PDB entry 7TMS | electron microscopy, 3.80 A resolution | chains A and B of the 31 polymer chains in the assembly

== Chain A ==
Name: H(+)-transporting two-sector ATPase
Source organism: Saccharomyces cerevisiae
Notes: EC 7.1.2.2
UniProtKB: B3LH69 (B3LH69_YEAS1); residues 0-616 here correspond to UniProt positions 1-617 (UniProt number = residue number + 1)
Chain sequence (617 residues; each row starts with the number of its first residue; numbering starts at 0):
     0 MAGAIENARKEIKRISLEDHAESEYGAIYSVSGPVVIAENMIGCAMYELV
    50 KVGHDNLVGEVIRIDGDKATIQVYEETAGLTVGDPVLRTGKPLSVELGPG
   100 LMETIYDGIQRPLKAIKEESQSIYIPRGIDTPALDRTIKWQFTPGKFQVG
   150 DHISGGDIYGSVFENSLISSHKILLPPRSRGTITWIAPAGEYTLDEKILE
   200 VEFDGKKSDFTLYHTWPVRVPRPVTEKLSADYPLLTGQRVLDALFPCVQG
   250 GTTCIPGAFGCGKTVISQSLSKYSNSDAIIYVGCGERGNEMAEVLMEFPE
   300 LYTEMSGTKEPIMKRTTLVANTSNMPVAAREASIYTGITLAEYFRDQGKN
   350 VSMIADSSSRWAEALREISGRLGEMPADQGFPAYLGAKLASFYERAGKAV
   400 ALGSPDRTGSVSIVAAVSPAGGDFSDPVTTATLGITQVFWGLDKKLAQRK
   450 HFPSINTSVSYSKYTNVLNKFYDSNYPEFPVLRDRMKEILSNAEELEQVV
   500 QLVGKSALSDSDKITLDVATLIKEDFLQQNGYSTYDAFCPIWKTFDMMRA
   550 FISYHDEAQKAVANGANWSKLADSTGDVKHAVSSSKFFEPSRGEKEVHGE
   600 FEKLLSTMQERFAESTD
Disordered / not traced: 0-23

== Chain B ==
Name: Vacuolar proton pump subunit B
Source organism: Saccharomyces cerevisiae
UniProtKB: A0A6A5Q585 (A0A6A5Q585_YEASX); residues 1-517 here = UniProt positions 1-517
Chain sequence (517 residues; row label = number of the first residue in the row):
     1 MVLSDKELFAINKKAVEQGFNVKPRLNYNTVSGVNGPLVILEKVKFPRYN
    51 EIVNLTLPDGTVRQGQVLEIRGDRAIVQVFEGTSGIDVKKTTVEFTGESL
   101 RIPVSEDMLGRIFDGSGRPIDNGPKVFAEDYLDINGSPINPYARIYPEEM
   151 ISTGVSAIDTMNSIARGQKIPIFSASGLPHNEIAAQICRQAGLVRPTKDV
   201 HDGHEENFSIVFAAMGVNLETARFFKQDFEENGSLERTSLFLNLANDPTI
   251 ERIITPRLALTTAEYLAYQTERHVLTILTDMSSYADALREVSAAREEVPG
   301 RRGYPGYMYTDLSTIYERAGRVEGRNGSITQIPILTMPNDDITHPIPDLT
   351 GYITEGQIFVDRQLHNKGIYPPINVLPSLSRLMKSAIGEGMTRKDHGDVS
   401 NQLYAKYAIGKDAAAMKAVVGEEALSIEDKLSLEFLEKFEKTFITQGAYE
   451 DRTVFESLDQAWSLLRIYPKEMLNRISPKILDEFYDRARDDADEDEEDPD
   501 TRSSGKKKDASQEESLI
Disordered / not traced: 1-12, 488-517

== Chain A / chain B interface ==
Contacting residue pairs (97):
  Y28(A) with I70(B); R71(B)
  S29(A) with E69(B); I70(B), hydrogen bond (backbone-backbone); R71(B)
  V30(A) with Y49(B); L68(B); E69(B), hydrogen bond (backbone-side chain); I70(B)
  S31(A) with Y49(B); E69(B)
  G32(A) with Y49(B), hydrogen bond (backbone-side chain)
  T76(A) with Y49(B)
  A77(A) with Y49(B); N50(B), hydrogen bond (backbone-backbone)
  G78(A) with R48(B)
  L79(A) with P47(B); R48(B); Y49(B), hydrogen bond (backbone-backbone); I70(B)
  T80(A) with F46(B); P47(B); R48(B)
  V81(A) with F46(B); P47(B), hydrogen bond (backbone-backbone); I70(B); R71(B)
  I104(A) with Y142(B), hydrophobic
  L112(A) with N140(B), hydrogen bond (backbone-side chain); P141(B); Y142(B), hydrophobic
  K113(A) with Y142(B)
  K116(A) with N140(B); Y142(B); A143(B)
  I122(A) with I139(B); N140(B), hydrogen bond (backbone-backbone); A143(B); Y268(B), hydrophobic; V322(B), hydrophobic; R325(B)
  Y123(A) with S137(B); P138(B); N140(B); E264(B), hydrogen bond
  I124(A) with S137(B); P138(B), hydrogen bond (backbone-backbone); N140(B); P141(B)
  F258(A) with R381(B)
  G284(A) with Y309(B)
  R286(A) with G351(B), hydrogen bond (side chain-backbone); Y352(B), hydrogen bond (side chain-backbone); I353(B); T354(B), hydrogen bond (side chain-backbone); E355(B); R381(B)
  G287(A) with R144(B); E317(B), hydrogen bond (backbone-side chain)
  N288(A) with Y146(B); P147(B); G167(B), hydrogen bond (side chain-backbone); Q168(B); K169(B); E355(B), hydrogen bond; L382(B)
  A291(A) with I145(B); Y146(B)
  E292(A) with Y146(B), hydrogen bond
  L294(A) with P141(B); Y142(B)
  M295(A) with I145(B), hydrophobic; Y146(B), hydrogen bond (side chain-backbone)
  T321(A) with P141(B)
  S322(A) with Y309(B); S313(B), hydrogen bond (backbone-side chain); E317(B), hydrogen bond; I353(B)
  N323(A) with P138(B); I139(B); S313(B); E317(B)
  M324(A) with P138(B), hydrophobic; I139(B); P141(B)
  V326(A) with T310(B)
  R329(A) with Y309(B); T310(B), hydrogen bond
  R359(A) with Y309(B); Y352(B), hydrogen bond (side chain-backbone)
  E366(A) with G306(B); Y309(B); T310(B), hydrogen bond
  R370(A) with Y307(B)
  Q378(A) with R301(B)
  A419(A) with D348(B); Y352(B)
Interface residues without a listed pair, chain A (43 interface residues in all): E75, I115, E289, A319, E362
Interface residues without a listed pair, chain B (52 interface residues in all): G72, S99, N135, R295, E297, T314, G320, E323, L349, K384

== Overview ==
Chain A and chain B form an interface of 43 and 52 residues respectively, with 23 hydrogen bonds. Polar pairs
include V30(A)-E69(B), G32(A)-Y49(B) and L112(A)-N140(B).
Chain A is H(+)-transporting two-sector ATPase and chain B is Vacuolar proton pump subunit B, both from
Saccharomyces cerevisiae; the structure, V-ATPase from Saccharomyces cerevisiae, State 2, was determined by
electron microscopy together with 7TMM, 7TMO, 7TMP, 7TMQ, 7TMR and 7TMT from the same study.
